Entry 7DCO (electron microscopy, 2.50 A resolution); this record covers chains A and B of the 56 polymer chains in the assembly.

Chain A:
Protein: PRP8 isoform 1
Source organism: Saccharomyces cerevisiae
UniProtKB: A0A6A5PW68 (A0A6A5PW68_YEASX); residues 1-2413 here = UniProt positions 1-2413
Sequence (2413 residues; row label = number of the first residue in the row):
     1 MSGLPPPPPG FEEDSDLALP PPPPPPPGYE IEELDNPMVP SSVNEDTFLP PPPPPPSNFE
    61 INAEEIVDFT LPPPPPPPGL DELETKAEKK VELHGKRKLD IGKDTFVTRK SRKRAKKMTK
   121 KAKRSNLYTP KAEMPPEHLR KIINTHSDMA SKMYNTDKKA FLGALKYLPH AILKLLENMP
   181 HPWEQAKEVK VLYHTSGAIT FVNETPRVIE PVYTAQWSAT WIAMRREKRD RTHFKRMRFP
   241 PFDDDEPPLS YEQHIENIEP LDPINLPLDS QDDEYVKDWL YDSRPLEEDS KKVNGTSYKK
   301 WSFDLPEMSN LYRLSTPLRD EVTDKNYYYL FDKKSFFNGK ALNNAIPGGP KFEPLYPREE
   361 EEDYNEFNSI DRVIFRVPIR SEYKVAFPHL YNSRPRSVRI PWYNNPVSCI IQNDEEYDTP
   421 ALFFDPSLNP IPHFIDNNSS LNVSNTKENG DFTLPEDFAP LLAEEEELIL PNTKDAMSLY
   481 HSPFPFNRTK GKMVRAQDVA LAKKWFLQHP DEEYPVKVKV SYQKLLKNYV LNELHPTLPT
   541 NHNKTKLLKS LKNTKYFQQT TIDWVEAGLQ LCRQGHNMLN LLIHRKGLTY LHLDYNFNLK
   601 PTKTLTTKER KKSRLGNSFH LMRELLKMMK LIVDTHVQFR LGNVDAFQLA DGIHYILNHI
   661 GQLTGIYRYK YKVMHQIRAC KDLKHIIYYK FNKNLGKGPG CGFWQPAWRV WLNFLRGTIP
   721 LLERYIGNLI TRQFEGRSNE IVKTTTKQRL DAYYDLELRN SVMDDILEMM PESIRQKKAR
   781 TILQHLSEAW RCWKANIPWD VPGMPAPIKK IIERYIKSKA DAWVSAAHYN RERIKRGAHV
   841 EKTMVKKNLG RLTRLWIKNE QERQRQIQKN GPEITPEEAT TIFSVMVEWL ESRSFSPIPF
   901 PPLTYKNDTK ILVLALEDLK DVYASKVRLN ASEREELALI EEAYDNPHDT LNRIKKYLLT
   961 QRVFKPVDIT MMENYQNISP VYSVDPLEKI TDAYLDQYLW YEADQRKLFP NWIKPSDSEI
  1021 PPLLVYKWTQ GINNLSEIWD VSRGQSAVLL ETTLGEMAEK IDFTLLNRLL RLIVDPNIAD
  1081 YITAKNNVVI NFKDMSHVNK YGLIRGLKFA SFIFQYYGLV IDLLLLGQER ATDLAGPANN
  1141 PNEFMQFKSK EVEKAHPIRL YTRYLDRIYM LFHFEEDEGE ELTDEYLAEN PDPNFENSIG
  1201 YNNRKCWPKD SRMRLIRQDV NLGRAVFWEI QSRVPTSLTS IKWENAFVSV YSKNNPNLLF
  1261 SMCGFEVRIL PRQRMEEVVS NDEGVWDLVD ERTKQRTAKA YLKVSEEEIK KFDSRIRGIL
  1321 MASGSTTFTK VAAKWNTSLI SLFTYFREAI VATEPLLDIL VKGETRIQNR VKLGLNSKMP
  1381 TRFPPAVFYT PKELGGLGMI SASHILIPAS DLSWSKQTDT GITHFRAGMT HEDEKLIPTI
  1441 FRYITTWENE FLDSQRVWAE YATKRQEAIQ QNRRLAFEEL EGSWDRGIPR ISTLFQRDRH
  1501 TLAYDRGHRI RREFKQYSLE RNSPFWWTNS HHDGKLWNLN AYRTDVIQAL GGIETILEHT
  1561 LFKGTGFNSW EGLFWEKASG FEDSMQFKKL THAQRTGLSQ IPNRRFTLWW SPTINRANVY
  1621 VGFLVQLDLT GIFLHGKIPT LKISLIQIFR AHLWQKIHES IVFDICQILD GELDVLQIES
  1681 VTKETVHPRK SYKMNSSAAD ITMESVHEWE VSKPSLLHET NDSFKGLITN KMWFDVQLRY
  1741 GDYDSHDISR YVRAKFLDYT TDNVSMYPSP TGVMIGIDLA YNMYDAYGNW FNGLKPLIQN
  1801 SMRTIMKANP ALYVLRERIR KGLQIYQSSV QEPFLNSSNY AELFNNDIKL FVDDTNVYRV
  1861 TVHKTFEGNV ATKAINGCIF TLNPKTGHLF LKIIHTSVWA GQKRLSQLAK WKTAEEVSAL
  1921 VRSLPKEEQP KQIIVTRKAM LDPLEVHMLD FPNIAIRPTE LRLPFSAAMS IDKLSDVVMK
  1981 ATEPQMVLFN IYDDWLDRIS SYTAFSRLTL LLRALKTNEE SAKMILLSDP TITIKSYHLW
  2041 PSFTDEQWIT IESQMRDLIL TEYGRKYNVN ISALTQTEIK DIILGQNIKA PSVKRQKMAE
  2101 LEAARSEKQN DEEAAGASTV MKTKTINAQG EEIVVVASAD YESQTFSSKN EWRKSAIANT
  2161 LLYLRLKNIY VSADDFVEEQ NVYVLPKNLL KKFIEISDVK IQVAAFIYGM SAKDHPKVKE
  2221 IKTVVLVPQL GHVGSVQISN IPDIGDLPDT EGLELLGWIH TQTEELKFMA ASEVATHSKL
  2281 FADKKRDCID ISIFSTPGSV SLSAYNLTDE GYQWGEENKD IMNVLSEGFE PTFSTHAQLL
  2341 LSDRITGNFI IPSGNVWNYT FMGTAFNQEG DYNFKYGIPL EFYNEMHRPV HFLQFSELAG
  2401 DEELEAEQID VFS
Not modelled in the structure: 1-126, 432-450, 2086-2148
Residues lining bound ligands: inositol hexakisphosphate (IHP): Arg236, Lys517, Tyr655, His659, Lys681, Lys684, His685, Tyr688, Tyr689, Asn692, Lys697, Gly698

Chain B:
Molecule: U5 snRNA
Source organism: Saccharomyces cerevisiae
Sequence (214 nucleotides; numbered 1 to 214; the number before each row is that of its first residue):
     1 AAGCAGCUUU ACAGAUCAAU GGCGGAGGGA GGUCAACAUC AAGAACUGUG GGCCUUUUAU
    61 UGCCUAUAGA ACUUAUAACG AACAUGGUUC UUGCCUUUUA CCAGAACCAU CCGGGUGUUG
   121 UCUCCAUAGA AACAGGUAAA GCUGUCCGUU ACUGUGGGCU UGCCAUAUUU UUUGGAACUU
   181 UUCUGCCCUU UUUCUCAAUG AGUAAGGAGG GCGU
Not modelled in the structure: 56-59, 184-214

Chain A / chain B interface:
Pairs across the interface - 107 pairs, chain A then chain B:
  Leu127(A) - U121(B)  sugar contact
  Tyr128(A) - C34(B)  hydrogen bond to the sugar
  Tyr128(A) - A35(B)  hydrogen bond to the sugar
  Tyr128(A) - G120(B)  base contact
  Tyr128(A) - U121(B)  hydrogen bond to the sugar
  Pro130(A) - U121(B)  sugar contact
  Lys174(A) - G113(B)  salt bridge to the phosphate
  Lys190(A) - U33(B)  sugar contact
  Lys190(A) - C34(B)  salt bridge to the phosphate
  Glu204(A) - U33(B)  base contact
  Thr205(A) - U33(B)  hydrogen bond to the base
  Arg207(A) - U33(B)  base contact
  Arg284(A) - U33(B)  hydrogen bond to the base
  Gly295(A) - G31(B)  phosphate contact
  Gly295(A) - G32(B)  phosphate contact
  Thr296(A) - G32(B)  hydrogen bond to the phosphate
  Thr296(A) - U33(B)  phosphate contact
  Ser297(A) - G32(B)  hydrogen bond to the phosphate
  Ser297(A) - U33(B)  base contact
  Tyr298(A) - U33(B)  base contact
  Lys299(A) - G115(B)  salt bridge to the phosphate
  Asp332(A) - U76(B)  base contact
  Lys333(A) - A77(B)  salt bridge to the phosphate
  Lys334(A) - U76(B)  phosphate contact
  Lys334(A) - A77(B)  salt bridge to the phosphate
  Lys340(A) - G104(B)  hydrogen bond to the phosphate
  Lys340(A) - A105(B)  salt bridge to the phosphate
  Phe352(A) - G104(B)  phosphate contact
  Glu353(A) - A103(B)  phosphate contact
  Glu353(A) - G104(B)  hydrogen bond to the phosphate
  Pro354(A) - G104(B)  sugar contact
  Leu355(A) - A105(B)  sugar contact
  Arg358(A) - U91(B)  hydrogen bond to the phosphate
  Arg358(A) - U92(B)  salt bridge to the phosphate
  Trp402(A) - U76(B)  stacking on the base
  Phe484(A) - A81(B)  stacking on the base
  Arg488(A) - A81(B)  base contact
  Lys492(A) - G80(B)  salt bridge to the phosphate
  Arg495(A) - G80(B)  base contact
  Arg495(A) - C112(B)  hydrogen bond to the sugar
  Arg495(A) - G113(B)  hydrogen bond to the sugar
  Gln497(A) - A82(B)  sugar contact
  Asp498(A) - A82(B)  hydrogen bond to the sugar
  Ala500(A) - C83(B)  phosphate contact
  Lys503(A) - A82(B)  salt bridge to the phosphate
  Lys503(A) - C83(B)  salt bridge to the phosphate
  Lys527(A) - G104(B)  salt bridge to the phosphate
  Asn528(A) - A84(B)  hydrogen bond to the phosphate
  Asn532(A) - C83(B)  base contact
  Asn532(A) - A84(B)  hydrogen bond to the phosphate
  Glu533(A) - C83(B)  base contact
  Leu534(A) - A105(B)  phosphate contact
  His535(A) - A105(B)  salt bridge to the phosphate
  His535(A) - A106(B)  phosphate contact
  Thr537(A) - A84(B)  hydrogen bond to the base
  Leu538(A) - A41(B)  base contact
  Pro539(A) - C79(B)  base contact
  Pro539(A) - G80(B)  base contact
  Pro539(A) - G113(B)  base contact
  Asn541(A) - C40(B)  base contact
  Asn541(A) - A41(B)  hydrogen bond to the phosphate
  Asn541(A) - C79(B)  hydrogen bond to the base
  Asn543(A) - C111(B)  hydrogen bond to the phosphate
  Lys544(A) - C37(B)  base contact
  Lys544(A) - A38(B)  base contact
  Lys546(A) - G113(B)  salt bridge to the phosphate
  Lys549(A) - A35(B)  phosphate contact
  Lys549(A) - A36(B)  salt bridge to the phosphate
  Lys552(A) - C34(B)  salt bridge to the phosphate
  Lys552(A) - A35(B)  salt bridge to the phosphate
  Lys670(A) - U85(B)  phosphate contact
  Lys670(A) - G86(B)  salt bridge to the phosphate
  Lys670(A) - A100(B)  phosphate contact
  Lys670(A) - C101(B)  salt bridge to the phosphate
  Tyr671(A) - A100(B)  hydrogen bond to the phosphate
  Tyr671(A) - C101(B)  hydrogen bond to the phosphate
  Lys672(A) - U85(B)  phosphate contact
  Lys672(A) - G86(B)  phosphate contact
  Lys672(A) - C101(B)  hydrogen bond to the phosphate
  His675(A) - C102(B)  salt bridge to the phosphate
  His675(A) - A103(B)  salt bridge to the phosphate
  Gln676(A) - A84(B)  phosphate contact
  Gln676(A) - U85(B)  phosphate contact
  Arg709(A) - A82(B)  hydrogen bond to the phosphate
  Arg709(A) - C83(B)  salt bridge to the phosphate
  Asn713(A) - C83(B)  hydrogen bond to the phosphate
  Asn713(A) - A84(B)  hydrogen bond to the sugar
  Phe714(A) - A84(B)  sugar contact
  Arg716(A) - A84(B)  base contact
  Arg716(A) - C111(B)  hydrogen bond to the base
  Arg716(A) - C112(B)  hydrogen bond to the base
  Gly717(A) - A84(B)  hydrogen bond to the sugar
  Gly717(A) - U85(B)  hydrogen bond to the sugar
  Pro720(A) - U110(B)  sugar contact
  Pro720(A) - C111(B)  sugar contact
  Leu721(A) - G86(B)  sugar contact
  Arg724(A) - G86(B)  sugar contact
  Lys747(A) - U97(B)  phosphate contact
  Lys747(A) - U98(B)  salt bridge to the phosphate
  His839(A) - C95(B)  stacking on the base
  His839(A) - U96(B)  salt bridge to the phosphate
  His839(A) - U97(B)  salt bridge to the phosphate
  Arg1366(A) - C95(B)  salt bridge to the phosphate
  Asn1369(A) - C94(B)  phosphate contact
  Asn1369(A) - C95(B)  hydrogen bond to the phosphate
  Arg1370(A) - U96(B)  salt bridge to the phosphate
  Leu1373(A) - C95(B)  sugar contact
Interface residues without a listed pair, chain A (85 interface residues in all): Thr129, His170, Leu173, Glu177, Asn203, Asn294, Lys325, Lys351, Asn405, Val494, Leu531, Thr540, Gln559, Asn617, Tyr669, Arg678, Ile719, Glu841, Lys1378
Interface residues without a listed pair, chain B (45 interface residues in all): A109, G114, U116, C122

In short:
85 residues of chain A face 45 of chain B across their interface, with 30 hydrogen bonds, 26 salt bridges and
3 aromatic stacking contacts. Polar pairs include Thr205(A)-U33(B), Arg284(A)-U33(B) and Thr537(A)-A84(B).
Chain A binds inositol hexakisphosphate.
Chain A is PRP8 isoform 1 and chain B is U5 snRNA, both from Saccharomyces cerevisiae; the structure, Cryo-EM
structure of the activated spliceosome (Bact complex) at an atomic resolution of 2.5 angstrom, was determined
by electron microscopy together with 7DCP, 7DCQ, 7DCR and 7DD3 from the same study.
